Entry 6ZJB (X-ray diffraction, 1.82 A resolution); this record covers chain A.

# Chain A
Protein: GTP:AMP phosphotransferase AK3, mitochondrial
From: Homo sapiens
Notes: EC 2.7.4.10
UniProtKB: Q9UIJ7 (KAD3_HUMAN); numbering as in UniProt (aligned over 1-227)
Sequence (227 residues; each row starts with the number of its first residue):
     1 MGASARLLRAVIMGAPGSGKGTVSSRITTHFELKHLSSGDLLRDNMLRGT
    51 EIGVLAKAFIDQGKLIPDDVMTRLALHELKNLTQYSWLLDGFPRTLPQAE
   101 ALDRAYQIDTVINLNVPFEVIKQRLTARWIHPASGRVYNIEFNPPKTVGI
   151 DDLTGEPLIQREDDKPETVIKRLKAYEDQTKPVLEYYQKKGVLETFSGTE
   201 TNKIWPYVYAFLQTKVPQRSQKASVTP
Not modelled in the structure: 1-3, 221-227
Small-molecule neighbours: Gp5A (G5P; P1-(5'-adenosyl)-P5-(5'-guanosyl) pentaphosphate): Ala15, Pro16, Gly17, Ser18, Gly19, Lys20, Gly21, Thr22, Ser38, Gly39, Leu42, Arg43, Phe59, Ile60, Lys64, Leu65, Ile66, Met71, Gly91, Phe92, Arg94, Gln98, Arg124, Leu125, Arg128, Val137, Tyr138, Asn139, Glu141, Phe142, Arg161, Asp163, Arg172, Thr199, Glu200, Thr201
Swiss-Prot annotation at these positions:
  - region: Ser37 to Ile66 (NMP), Ala127 to Asp164 (LID)
  - binding site (GTP): Gly17, Gly19, Lys20, Gly21, Thr22, Arg128, Tyr138, Asn139, Arg161, Arg172, Thr201
  - binding site (AMP): Ser38, Arg43, Lys64, Gly91, Arg94, Gln98
  - modified residue: Lys20 (N6-succinyllysine), Lys34 (N6-acetyllysine), Ser37 (Phosphoserine), Lys57 (N6-succinyllysine), Lys64 (N6-acetyllysine), Lys80 (N6-acetyllysine), Lys174 (N6-acetyllysine), Lys189 (N6-acetyllysine), Lys203 (N6-acetyllysine)
From the paper describing this entry:
  - binding site for Gp5A: Arg124, Phe142, Thr201
  - specificity-determining residues: Thr201

# Summary
Ligands of chain A: Gp5A. Curated annotation (UniProt) lists 11 GTP-binding residues and 6 AMP-binding
residues. From the paper: a binding site for Gp5A at Arg124, Phe142 and Thr201; the specificity determinant
Thr201.
Chain A is GTP:AMP phosphotransferase AK3, mitochondrial (Homo sapiens); the structure, Crystal structure of
human adenylate kinase 3, AK3, in complex with inhibitor Gp5A, was determined by X-ray diffraction, deposited
together with 6ZJD and 6ZJE.
